PDB entry 5WMT | X-ray diffraction, 2.75 A resolution | chain A

Chain A:
Molecule: Endoplasmin
Source organism: Canis lupus familiaris
Notes: engineered mutation(s): residues 287-327 are replaced with GGGG
UniProt: P41148 (ENPL_CANLF); residue numbers follow UniProt; this construct covers 69-286, 328-337
Amino-acid sequence (236 residues; row label = number of the first residue in the row; note: 37 numbers in that range are skipped by the numbering (no residue carries them; nothing is unmodelled there)):
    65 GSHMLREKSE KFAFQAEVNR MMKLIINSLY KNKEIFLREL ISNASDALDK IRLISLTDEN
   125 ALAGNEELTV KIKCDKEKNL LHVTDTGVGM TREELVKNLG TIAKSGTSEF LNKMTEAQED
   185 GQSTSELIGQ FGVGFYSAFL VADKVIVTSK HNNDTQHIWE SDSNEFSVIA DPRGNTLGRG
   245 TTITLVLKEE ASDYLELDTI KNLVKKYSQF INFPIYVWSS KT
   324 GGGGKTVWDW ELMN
Unresolved in the structure: 65-73, 173-185, 324-327
Sequence notes: expression tag (65-68); linker (324-327)
Small-molecule neighbours: resorcinylic inhibitor BnIm (9QY; methyl 2-[2-(1-benzyl-1H-imidazol-2-yl)ethyl]-3-chloro-4,6-dihydroxybenzoate): L104, N107, A108, A111, D149, M154, E158, L159, N162, L163, F195, G198, F199, V211, W223, T245, I247
UniProt features mapped onto this chain:
  - binding site (ATP): N107, D149, N162, F199
  - modified residue: K168 (N6-(2-hydroxyisobutyryl)lysine), S172 (Phosphoserine)
  - glycosylation (N-linked (GlcNAc...) asparagine): N107, N217
From the paper describing this entry:
  - binding site for resorcinylic inhibitor BnIm: M154, N162, L163, F195, F199, V211, W223, I247
  - conformationally variable residues (helix shift, loop rearrangement, order/disorder transition, side-chain flip): K161 to G164, T165 to S169, E173 to G185, F195, G196, F199
  - contacts within the chain: L163-F199 (hydrophobic contact)
  - specificity-determining residues: F199

Summary:
Ligands of chain A: resorcinylic inhibitor BnIm. UniProt lists 4 ATP-binding residues. From the paper: a
binding site for resorcinylic inhibitor BnIm at M154, N162 and L163 among others; the specificity determinant
F199.
Chain A is Endoplasmin (Canis lupus familiaris); the structure, Structure of GRP94 N-terminal Domain bound to
resorcinylic inhibitor BnIm, was determined by X-ray diffraction, deposited together with 6BAW and 6C91.
